5A2T - chains Q and Z of the 26 polymer chains in the assembly; structure by electron microscopy, 5.60 A resolution (low resolution: residue-level contacts below are approximate; hydrogen-bond / salt-bridge calls are withheld).

[Chain Q]
Protein: Coat protein
From: Bamboo mosaic virus
UniProt: O37178 (O37178_9VIRU); residue numbers follow UniProt; this construct covers 39-242
Chain sequence (204 residues; row label = number of the first residue in the row):
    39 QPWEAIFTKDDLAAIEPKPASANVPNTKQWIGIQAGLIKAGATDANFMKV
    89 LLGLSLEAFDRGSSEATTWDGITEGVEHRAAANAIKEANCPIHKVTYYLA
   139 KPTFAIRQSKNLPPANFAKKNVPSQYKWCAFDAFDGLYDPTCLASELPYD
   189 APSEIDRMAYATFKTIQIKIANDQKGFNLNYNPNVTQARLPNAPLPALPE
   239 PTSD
Reported in the primary citation:
  - binding site for Bamboo mosaic virus (chain Z): Arg99, Lys132, Lys157, Lys213

[Chain Z]
Molecule: Bamboo mosaic virus
From: Bamboo mosaic virus
Sequence (125 nucleotides; numbered 39 to 163; the number before each row is that of its first residue):
    39 UUUUUUUUUUUUUUUUUUUUUUUUUUUUUUUUUUUUUUUUUUUUUUUUUU
    89 UUUUUUUUUUUUUUUUUUUUUUUUUUUUUUUUUUUUUUUUUUUUUUUUUU
   139 UUUUUUUUUUUUUUUUUUUUUUUUU

[Interface between chain Q and chain Z]
Pairs across the interface (26; chain Q residue first):
  Ala60(Q) with U124(Z)
  Arg99(Q) with U120(Z)
  Ser101(Q) with U120(Z)
  Ser102(Q) with U120(Z)
  Glu103(Q) with U118(Z); U119(Z); U120(Z)
  Pro129(Q) with U121(Z); U122(Z)
  His131(Q) with U121(Z)
  Lys132(Q) with U122(Z); U123(Z); U124(Z)
  Asn154(Q) with U120(Z)
  Lys157(Q) with U119(Z)
  Lys158(Q) with U120(Z)
  Gln163(Q) with U162(Z)
  Asp170(Q) with U121(Z)
  Gln205(Q) with U120(Z); U121(Z)
  Ile208(Q) with U119(Z); U120(Z)
  Gln212(Q) with U119(Z); U120(Z)
  Lys213(Q) with U121(Z); U122(Z)
Other interface residues (no listed pair), chain Q (21 interface residues in all): Asn61, Asn127, Ile193, Ala209
Other interface residues (no listed pair), chain Z (9 interface residues in all): U163

[In short]
21 residues of chain Q and 9 residues of chain Z are in contact. From the paper: a binding site for Bamboo
mosaic virus (chain Z) at Arg99(Q), Lys132(Q) and Lys157(Q) among others.
Here chain Q is Coat protein and chain Z is Bamboo mosaic virus, both from Bamboo mosaic virus. Entry 5A2T
(The Molecular Basis for Flexibility in the Flexible Filamentous Plant Viruses) was determined by electron
microscopy.
